PDB entry 4DJF | X-ray diffraction, 3.03 A resolution | chains C and E of the 6 polymer chains in the assembly

# Chain C (and E)
Protein: Corrinoid/iron-sulfur protein large subunit
From: Moorella thermoacetica
Notes: chain E of this document is another copy of the same molecule, construct and numbering; everything in this record applies to it too
UniProtKB: Q07340 (ACSC_MOOTH); residue numbers follow UniProt; this construct covers 1-446
Chain sequence (446 residues; each row starts with the number of its first residue):
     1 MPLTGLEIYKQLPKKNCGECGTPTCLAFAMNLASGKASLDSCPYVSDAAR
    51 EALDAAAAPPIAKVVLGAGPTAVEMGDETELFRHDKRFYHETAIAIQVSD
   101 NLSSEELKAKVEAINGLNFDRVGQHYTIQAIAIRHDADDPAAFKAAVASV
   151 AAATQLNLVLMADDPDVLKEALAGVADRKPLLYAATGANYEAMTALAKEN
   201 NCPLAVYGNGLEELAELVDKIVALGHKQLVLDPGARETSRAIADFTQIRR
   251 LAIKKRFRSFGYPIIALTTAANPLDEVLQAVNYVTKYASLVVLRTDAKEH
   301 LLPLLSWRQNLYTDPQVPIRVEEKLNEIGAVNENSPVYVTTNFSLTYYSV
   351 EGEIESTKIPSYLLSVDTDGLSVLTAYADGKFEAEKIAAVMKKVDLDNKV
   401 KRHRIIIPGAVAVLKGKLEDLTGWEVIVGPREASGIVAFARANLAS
Not modelled in the structure: 1, 443-446
Bound ions: 4Fe-4S cluster Fe: Cys17, Cys20, Cys25, Cys42
Residues lining bound ligands:
  - co-methylcobalamin (COB): Pro318, Tyr338, Val339, Thr340, Phe343, Leu345, Thr346, Ser349, Gly370, Leu371, Ser372, Val373, Leu374, Thr375, Ala378, Asp379, Ile406, Ile407, Pro408, Ala410, Gly429, Pro430, Arg431, Glu432, Ala433
  - 4Fe-4S cluster (SF4): Leu12, Pro13, Lys15, Asn16, Cys17, Gly18, Glu19, Cys20, Thr22, Thr24, Cys25, Phe28, Cys42, Tyr44

# How chain C and chain E interact
Residue-residue contacts - 5 pairs, chain C then chain E:
  Pro2(C) with Ser34(E)
  Lys36(C) with Ala57(E)
  Ala56(C) with Gly35(E)
  Ala57(C) with Lys36(E); Ala37(E), hydrophobic
Interface residues without a listed pair, chain C (7 interface residues in all): Gly35, Leu53, Ala58
Interface residues without a listed pair, chain E (8 interface residues in all): Pro2, Ser38, Ala56

# Overview
7 residues of chain C face 8 of chain E across their interface. Ligands of chain C: 4Fe-4S cluster and
co-methylcobalamin. The 4Fe-4S cluster Fe site is built by Cys17(C), Cys20(C), Cys25(C) and Cys42(C).
Chain C and chain E are both Corrinoid/iron-sulfur protein large subunit (Moorella thermoacetica); the
structure, Crystal structure of folate-bound corrinoid iron-sulfur protein (CFeSP) in complex with its
methyltransferase (MeTr), co-crystallized with ..., was determined by X-ray diffraction, deposited together
with 4DJD and 4DJE.
